1AOI - chains G and H of the 10 polymer chains in the assembly; structure by X-ray diffraction, 2.80 A resolution.

Chain G:
Molecule: Histone H2A
From: Xenopus laevis
Notes: fragment: histone h2a
Reference sequence: P06897 (H2A1_XENLA); residue numbers follow UniProt; this construct covers 4-119
Amino-acid sequence (116 residues; numbered 4 to 119; the number before each row is that of its first residue):
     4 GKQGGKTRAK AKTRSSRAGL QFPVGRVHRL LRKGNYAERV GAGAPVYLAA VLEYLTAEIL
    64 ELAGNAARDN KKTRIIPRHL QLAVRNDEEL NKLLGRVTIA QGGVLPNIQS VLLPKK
Unresolved in the structure: 4-11
Construct notes: conflict Arg99 (Gly in P06897)
Curated features (UniProtKB/Swiss-Prot):
  - modified residue (N6-(2-hydroxyisobutyryl)lysine): Lys75, Lys119

Chain H:
Molecule: Histone H2B
From: Xenopus laevis
Notes: fragment: histone h2b; engineered mutation(s): A7P
Reference sequence: P02281 (H2B1_XENLA); residues 24-122 here correspond to UniProt positions 27-125 (UniProt number = residue number + 3)
Amino-acid sequence (99 residues; each row starts with the number of its first residue):
    24 KKRRKTRKES YAIYVYKVLK QVHPDTGISS KAMSIMNSFV NDVFERIAGE ASRLAHYNKR
    84 STITSREIQT AVRLLLPGEL AKHAVSEGTK AVTKYTSAK
Construct notes: conflict Thr29 (Ser32 in P02281)

Interface between chain G and chain H:
Residue-residue contacts (106):
  Arg17(G) - Tyr118(H)
  Ser19(G) - Lys117(H)
  Arg20(G) - Lys117(H)  hydrogen bond (backbone-side chain)
  Arg20(G) - Tyr118(H)
  Arg20(G) - Lys122(H)
  Ala21(G) - Ala114(H)
  Ala21(G) - Lys117(H)
  Gly22(G) - Lys117(H)
  Leu23(G) - Ala114(H)  hydrophobic
  Gln24(G) - Tyr37(H)
  Gln24(G) - Lys40(H)
  Gln24(G) - Gln44(H)
  Phe25(G) - Tyr37(H)  hydrophobic
  Phe25(G) - Val41(H)  hydrophobic
  Pro26(G) - Tyr37(H)
  Arg29(G) - Glu32(H)  salt bridge
  Arg29(G) - Ser33(H)  hydrogen bond (side chain-backbone)
  Val30(G) - Phe67(H)  hydrophobic
  Arg32(G) - Glu32(H)  salt bridge
  Leu33(G) - Tyr34(H)
  Leu33(G) - Phe67(H)  hydrophobic
  Leu34(G) - Phe67(H)  hydrophobic
  Leu34(G) - Ala71(H)  hydrophobic
  Tyr39(G) - Phe67(H)
  Tyr39(G) - Ala71(H)  hydrophobic
  Tyr39(G) - Ser75(H)  hydrogen bond (backbone-side chain)
  Tyr39(G) - His79(H)
  Tyr39(G) - Ile86(H)  hydrophobic
  Ala40(G) - Ser84(H)
  Ala40(G) - Ile86(H)  hydrophobic
  Glu41(G) - Ser84(H)  hydrogen bond (backbone-backbone)
  Arg42(G) - Ser84(H)  hydrogen bond (backbone-backbone)
  Arg42(G) - Thr85(H)
  Arg42(G) - Ile86(H)  hydrogen bond (backbone-backbone)
  Val43(G) - Ile86(H)
  Gly44(G) - Ile86(H)  hydrogen bond (backbone-backbone)
  Gly46(G) - Ser88(H)
  Gly46(G) - Val115(H)
  Ala47(G) - Ile86(H)
  Ala47(G) - Thr87(H)
  Ala47(G) - Ser88(H)
  Ala47(G) - Ile91(H)
  Val49(G) - Ala114(H)
  Val49(G) - Val115(H)
  Tyr50(G) - Ser88(H)
  Tyr50(G) - Ile91(H)  hydrophobic
  Tyr50(G) - Gln92(H)  hydrogen bond
  Tyr50(G) - Val108(H)  hydrogen bond (side chain-backbone)
  Tyr50(G) - Gly111(H)
  Tyr50(G) - Thr112(H)
  Tyr50(G) - Val115(H)
  Leu51(G) - Phe67(H)  hydrophobic
  Leu51(G) - Ile70(H)  hydrophobic
  Leu51(G) - Ile91(H)
  Ala53(G) - Glu110(H)
  Ala53(G) - Gly111(H)
  Ala53(G) - Ala114(H)  hydrophobic
  Val54(G) - Ile70(H)  hydrophobic
  Val54(G) - Ala107(H)
  Leu55(G) - Phe67(H)
  Tyr57(G) - Leu103(H)
  Tyr57(G) - His106(H)  hydrogen bond
  Tyr57(G) - Ala107(H)
  Tyr57(G) - Glu110(H)
  Leu58(G) - Leu99(H)  hydrophobic
  Leu58(G) - Leu103(H)  hydrophobic
  Thr59(G) - Met59(H)
  Thr59(G) - Val63(H)
  Ala60(G) - Val41(H)  hydrophobic
  Ile62(G) - Met59(H)  hydrophobic
  Ile62(G) - Phe62(H)  hydrophobic
  Leu63(G) - Val38(H)
  Leu63(G) - Leu42(H)
  Leu63(G) - His46(H)
  Leu63(G) - Met59(H)  hydrophobic
  Glu64(G) - Val45(H)
  Glu64(G) - His46(H)  salt bridge
  Gly67(G) - His46(H)
  Asn68(G) - His46(H)  hydrogen bond
  Thr76(G) - Asp48(H)
  Thr76(G) - Thr49(H)
  Thr76(G) - Gly50(H)  hydrogen bond (backbone-backbone)
  Arg77(G) - Gly50(H)
  Arg77(G) - Ile51(H)
  Ile78(G) - Leu42(H)  hydrophobic
  Ile78(G) - Thr49(H)
  Ile78(G) - Gly50(H)  hydrogen bond (backbone-backbone)
  Ile78(G) - Ile51(H)
  Ile78(G) - Ser52(H)  hydrogen bond (backbone-backbone)
  Ile78(G) - Ala55(H)
  Ile79(G) - Ser52(H)
  Ile79(G) - Ala55(H)  hydrophobic
  Pro80(G) - Ala55(H)
  Pro80(G) - Ile58(H)  hydrophobic
  Leu83(G) - Ala55(H)
  Leu83(G) - Ile58(H)  hydrophobic
  Leu83(G) - Met59(H)  hydrophobic
  Glu92(G) - Pro100(H)
  Glu92(G) - Glu102(H)  hydrogen bond (side chain-backbone)
  Glu92(G) - Leu103(H)  hydrogen bond (side chain-backbone)
  Leu93(G) - Leu103(H)
  Leu96(G) - Arg69(H)  hydrogen bond (backbone-side chain)
  Leu96(G) - Leu99(H)  hydrophobic
  Leu97(G) - Arg69(H)
  Ile102(G) - Ile58(H)  hydrophobic
  Ala103(G) - Ile58(H)
Also at the interface, not in a pair above, chain G (54 interface residues in all): Ala45, Glu56, Glu61, Lys95, Val100
Also at the interface, not in a pair above, chain H (58 interface residues in all): Lys54, Asp65, Val66, Glu68, Gly72, Val95, Leu98, Gly101, Ala121

Overview:
Chain G and chain H form an interface of 54 and 58 residues respectively, with 17 hydrogen bonds and 3 salt
bridges. Polar contacts include Arg29(G)-Glu32(H), Arg32(G)-Glu32(H) and Glu64(G)-His46(H).
Here chain G is Histone H2A and chain H is Histone H2B, both from Xenopus laevis. Entry 1AOI (Complex between
nucleosome core particle (h3,h4,h2a,h2b) and 146 bp long DNA fragment) was determined by X-ray diffraction.
